6M2Z - chain A; structure by X-ray diffraction, 2.35 A resolution.

# Chain A
Molecule: Benzoylformate decarboxylase
Source organism: Pseudomonas putida
Notes: EC 4.1.1.7
UniProt: P20906 (MDLC_PSEPU); numbering as in UniProt (aligned over 1-528)
Sequence (528 residues; numbered 1 to 528; the number before each row is that of its first residue):
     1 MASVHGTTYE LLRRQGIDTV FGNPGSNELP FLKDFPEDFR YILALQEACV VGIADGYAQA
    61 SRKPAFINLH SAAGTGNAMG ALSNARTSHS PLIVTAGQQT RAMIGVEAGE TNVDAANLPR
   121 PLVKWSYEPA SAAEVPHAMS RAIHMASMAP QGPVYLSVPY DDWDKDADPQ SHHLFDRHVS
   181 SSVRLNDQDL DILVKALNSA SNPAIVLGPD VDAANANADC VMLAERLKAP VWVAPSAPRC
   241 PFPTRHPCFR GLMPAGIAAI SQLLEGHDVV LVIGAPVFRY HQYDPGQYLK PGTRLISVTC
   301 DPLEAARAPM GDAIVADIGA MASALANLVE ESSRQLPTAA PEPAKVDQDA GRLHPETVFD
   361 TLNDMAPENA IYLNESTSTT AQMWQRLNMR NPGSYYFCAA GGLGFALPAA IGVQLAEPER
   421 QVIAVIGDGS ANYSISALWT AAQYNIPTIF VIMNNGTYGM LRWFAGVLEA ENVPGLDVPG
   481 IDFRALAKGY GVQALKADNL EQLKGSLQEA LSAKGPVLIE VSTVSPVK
Not modelled in the structure: 1, 527-528
Construct notes: engineered mutation Arg-86 (Trp in P20906), Thr-87 (Asn in P20906), Gly-109 (Leu in P20906), Glu-110 (Leu in P20906), Met-460 (Ala in P20906)
Bound ions: Mg2+: Asp-428, Asn-455, Thr-457 (together with thiamine diphosphate)
Small-molecule neighbours: thiamine diphosphate (TPP): Asn-23, Pro-24, Gly-25, Glu-47, His-70, Ala-73, Gly-74, Asn-77, Glu-110, Glu-375, Ser-376, Thr-377, Ser-378, Gly-401, Gly-402, Leu-403, Gly-427, Asp-428, Gly-429, Ser-430, Tyr-433, Asn-455, Thr-457, Tyr-458, Gly-459, Met-460, Leu-461

# In short
Chain A binds thiamine diphosphate. The Mg2+ site is built by Asp-428, Asn-455 and Thr-457.
Chain A is Benzoylformate decarboxylase (Pseudomonas putida); the structure, Crystal structure of a formolase,
BFD variant M3 from Pseudomonas putida, was determined by X-ray diffraction, deposited together with 6M2Y.
